Entry 7JSF (electron microscopy, 6.70 A resolution (low resolution: residue-level contacts below are approximate; hydrogen-bond / salt-bridge calls are withheld)); this record covers chains A and B of the 8 polymer chains in the assembly.

[Chain A (and B)]
Molecule: Protein Rep68
From: Adeno-associated virus - 2
Notes: EC 3.6.4.12; chain B of this document is another copy of the same molecule, construct and numbering; everything in this record applies to it too
UniProtKB: P03132 (REP68_AAV2S); residue numbers follow UniProt; this construct covers 2-536
Amino-acid sequence (537 residues; each row starts with the number of its first residue; numbering starts at 0):
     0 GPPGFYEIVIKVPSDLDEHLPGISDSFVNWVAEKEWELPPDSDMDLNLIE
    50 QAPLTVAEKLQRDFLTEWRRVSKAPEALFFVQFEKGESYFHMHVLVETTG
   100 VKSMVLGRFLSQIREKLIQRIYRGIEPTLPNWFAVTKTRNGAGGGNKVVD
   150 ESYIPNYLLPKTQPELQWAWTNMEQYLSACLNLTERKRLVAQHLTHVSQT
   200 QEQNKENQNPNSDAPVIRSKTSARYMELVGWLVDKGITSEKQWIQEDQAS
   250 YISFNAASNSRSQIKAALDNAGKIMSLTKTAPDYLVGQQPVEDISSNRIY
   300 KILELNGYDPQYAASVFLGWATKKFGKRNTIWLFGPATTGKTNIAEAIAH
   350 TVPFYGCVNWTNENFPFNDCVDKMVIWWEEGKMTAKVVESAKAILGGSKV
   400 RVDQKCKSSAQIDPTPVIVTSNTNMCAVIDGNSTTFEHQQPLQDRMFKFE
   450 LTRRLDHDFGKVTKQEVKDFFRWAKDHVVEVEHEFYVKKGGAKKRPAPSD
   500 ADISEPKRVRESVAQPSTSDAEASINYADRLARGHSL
Unresolved in the structure: 0-214, 491-536
Construct notes: expression tag (0-1); conflict E17 (Gly in P03132); engineered mutation S151 (Cys in P03132)
UniProt features mapped onto this chain:
  - motif: H90 to H92 (RCR-2), Y156 to K160 (RCR-3)
  - active site: Y156 (For nuclease activity)
  - binding site (a divalent metal cation): E83, H90, H92
  - binding site (ATP): G334 to T341
Reported in the primary citation:
  - contacts within the chain: R260-S261
  - mutagenesis - R260A: decreased catalytic activity
  - mutagenesis - R107A: decreased binding to ssDNA (citing earlier work)
  - mutagenesis - W29A, K58A/R61A: abolished binding to the 4-nt DNA strand

[How chain A and chain B interact]
Chain A residues in contact with chain B, 1 residues: A255
Chain B residues in contact with chain A, 2 residues: R217, S218

[In short]
1 residues of chain A and 2 residues of chain B are in contact. The paper reports that W29A and K58A/R61A of
chain A abolish binding to the 4-nt DNA strand; contacts within the chain involving R260(A) and S261(A); 4
substitutions were tested in all.
Chain A and chain B are both Protein Rep68 (Adeno-associated virus - 2); the structure, Adeno-Associated Virus
Helicase domain Heptamer with ssDNA, was determined by electron microscopy (same publication as 7JSI, 6XB8,
7JSE, 7JSG and 7JSH).
